Entry 8XX4 (electron microscopy, 2.60 A resolution); this record covers chains B and P of the 11 polymer chains in the assembly.

# Chain B
Name: DNA-directed RNA polymerase subunit beta
Source organism: African swine fever virus
Notes: EC 2.7.7.6
UniProtKB: A0A2X0RU95 (A0A2X0RU95_ASF); residue numbers follow UniProt; this construct covers 10-1242
Chain sequence (1233 residues; row label = number of the first residue in the row):
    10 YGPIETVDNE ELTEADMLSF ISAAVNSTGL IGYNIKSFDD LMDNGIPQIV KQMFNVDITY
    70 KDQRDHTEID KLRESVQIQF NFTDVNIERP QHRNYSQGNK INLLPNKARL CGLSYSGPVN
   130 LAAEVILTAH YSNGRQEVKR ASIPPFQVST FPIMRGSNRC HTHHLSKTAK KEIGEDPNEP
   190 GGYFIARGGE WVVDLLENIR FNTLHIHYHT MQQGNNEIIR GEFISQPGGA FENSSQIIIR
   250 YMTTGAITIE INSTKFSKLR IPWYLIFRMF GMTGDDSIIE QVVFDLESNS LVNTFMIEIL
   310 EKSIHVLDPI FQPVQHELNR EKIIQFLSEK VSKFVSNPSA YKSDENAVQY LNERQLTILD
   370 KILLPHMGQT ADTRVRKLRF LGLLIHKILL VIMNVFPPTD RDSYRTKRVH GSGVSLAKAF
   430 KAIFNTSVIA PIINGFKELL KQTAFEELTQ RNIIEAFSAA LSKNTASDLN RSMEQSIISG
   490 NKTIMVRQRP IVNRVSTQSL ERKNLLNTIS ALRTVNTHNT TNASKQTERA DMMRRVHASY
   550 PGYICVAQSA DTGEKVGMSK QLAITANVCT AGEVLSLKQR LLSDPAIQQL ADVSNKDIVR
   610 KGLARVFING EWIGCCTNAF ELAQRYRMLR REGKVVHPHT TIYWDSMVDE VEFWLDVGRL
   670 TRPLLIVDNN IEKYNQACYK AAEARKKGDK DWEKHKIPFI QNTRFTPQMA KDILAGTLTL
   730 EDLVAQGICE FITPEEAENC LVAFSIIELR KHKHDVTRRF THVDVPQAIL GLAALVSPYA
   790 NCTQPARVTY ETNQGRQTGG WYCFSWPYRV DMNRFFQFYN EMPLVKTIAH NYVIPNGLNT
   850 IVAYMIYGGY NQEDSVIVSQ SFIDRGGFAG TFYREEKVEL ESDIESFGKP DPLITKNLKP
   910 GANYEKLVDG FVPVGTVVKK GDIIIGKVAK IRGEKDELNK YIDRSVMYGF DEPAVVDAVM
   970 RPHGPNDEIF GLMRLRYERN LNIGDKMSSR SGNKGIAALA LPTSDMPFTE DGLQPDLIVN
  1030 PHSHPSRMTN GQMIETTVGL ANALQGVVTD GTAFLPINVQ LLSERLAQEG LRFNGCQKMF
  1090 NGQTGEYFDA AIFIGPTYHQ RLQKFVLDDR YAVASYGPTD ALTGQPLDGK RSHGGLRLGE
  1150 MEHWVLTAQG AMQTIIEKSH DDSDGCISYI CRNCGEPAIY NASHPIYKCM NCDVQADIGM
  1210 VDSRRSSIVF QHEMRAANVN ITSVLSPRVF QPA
Unresolved in the structure: 71-83, 104-107, 138-145, 220-222, 341-359, 529-532, 939-949
Ion coordination: Zn2+: Cys-1180, Cys-1183, Cys-1198, Cys-1201

# Chain P
Molecule: 9-nt RNA strand
Source organism: African swine fever virus
Sequence (9 nucleotides; row label = number of the first residue in the row):
    22 CUACACAAA
Ion coordination: Mg2+: A30 (shared with 3 residues of chain A)

# Chain B / chain P interface
Pairs across the interface (14; chain B residue first):
  Gln-507(B) / A26(P)  sugar contact
  Gln-507(B) / C27(P)  sugar contact
  Lys-512(B) / C27(P)  hydrogen bond to the sugar
  Lys-512(B) / A28(P)  phosphate contact
  Thr-561(B) / A30(P)  phosphate contact
  Lys-564(B) / C27(P)  salt bridge to the phosphate
  Lys-564(B) / A28(P)  salt bridge to the phosphate
  Arg-805(B) / A28(P)  salt bridge to the phosphate
  Gln-806(B) / A28(P)  hydrogen bond to the phosphate
  Gln-806(B) / A29(P)  hydrogen bond to the phosphate
  Lys-995(B) / A29(P)  hydrogen bond to the phosphate
  Lys-995(B) / A30(P)  salt bridge to the phosphate
  Lys-1003(B) / A30(P)  phosphate contact
  Lys-1113(B) / A29(P)  sugar contact
Other interface residues (no listed pair), chain B (17 interface residues in all): Ser-488, Gly-489, Asn-490, Ser-508, Glu-510, Asn-525, Asp-560, Ser-568
Other interface residues (no listed pair), chain P (7 interface residues in all): A24, C25

# In short
17 residues of chain B face 7 of chain P across their interface, with 4 hydrogen bonds and 4 salt bridges.
Polar contacts include Lys-512(B)/C27(P), Gln-806(B)/A28(P) and Gln-806(B)/A29(P). Cys-1180(B), Cys-1183(B),
Cys-1198(B) and Cys-1201(B) coordinate Zn2+.
Here chain B is DNA-directed RNA polymerase subunit beta and chain P is a 9-nt RNA strand, both from African
swine fever virus. Entry 8XX4 (ASFV RNAP elongation complex) was determined by electron microscopy, deposited
together with 8Y0E, 8XX5, 8XXP, 8XXT and 8XY6.
